9D3T - chains C and I of the 10 polymer chains in the assembly; structure by electron microscopy, 2.80 A resolution.

Chain C:
Molecule: Histone H2A type 2-A
Organism: Homo sapiens
UniProt: Q6FI13 (H2A2A_HUMAN); residues 15-117 here correspond to UniProt positions 16-118 (UniProt number = residue number + 1)
Amino-acid sequence (103 residues; numbered 15 to 117; the number before each row is that of its first residue):
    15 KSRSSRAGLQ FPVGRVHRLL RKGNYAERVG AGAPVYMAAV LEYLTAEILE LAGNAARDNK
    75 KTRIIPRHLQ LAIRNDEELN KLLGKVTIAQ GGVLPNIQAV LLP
Reported in the primary citation:
  - conformationally variable residues (side-chain flip): Arg77

Chain I:
Molecule: 5S rDNA (noncoding strand)
Organism: Xenopus borealis
Sequence (100 nucleotides; each row starts with the number of its first residue; numbers below 1 keep their minus sign (DG-53 is residue -53)):
   -53 GAAAAGACCC TGGCATGGGG AGGAGCTGGG CCCCCCCCAG AAGGCAGCAC AAGGGGAGGA
     7 AAAGTCAGCC TTGTGCTCGC CTACGGCCAT ACCACCCTGA

Chain C / chain I interface:
Contacting residue pairs (6; chain C residue first):
  Lys15(C) with DT-43(I), hydrogen bond to the phosphate; DG-42(I), hydrogen bond to the phosphate
  Arg17(C) with DT-43(I), salt bridge to the phosphate
  Gly28(C) with DT-43(I), phosphate contact
  Arg32(C) with DC-44(I), salt bridge to the phosphate
  Arg42(C) with DG-35(I), sugar contact
Also at the interface, not in a pair above, chain C (6 interface residues in all): Ser16

Overview:
6 residues of chain C face 4 of chain I across their interface, with 2 hydrogen bonds and 2 salt bridges.
Polar contacts include Lys15(C)-DT-43(I), Lys15(C)-DG-42(I) and Arg17(C)-DT-43(I). The paper reports
conformational variability at Arg77(C).
Here chain C is Histone H2A type 2-A (Homo sapiens) and chain I is 5S rDNA (noncoding strand) (Xenopus
borealis). Entry 9D3T (147-bp 5S rDNA nucleosome cross-linked with glutaraldehyde) was determined by electron
microscopy together with 9D3K, 9D3L, 9D3N, 9D3O, 9D3Q, 9D3R and 9D3S from the same study.
